4URG - chain A; structure by X-ray diffraction, 1.90 A resolution.

== Chain A ==
Molecule: Diguanylate cyclase
From: Thermotoga maritima
Notes: fragment: ggdef doamin
UniProtKB: Q9X2A8 (Q9X2A8_THEMA); residue numbers follow UniProt; this construct covers 90-248
Sequence (167 residues; row label = number of the first residue in the row):
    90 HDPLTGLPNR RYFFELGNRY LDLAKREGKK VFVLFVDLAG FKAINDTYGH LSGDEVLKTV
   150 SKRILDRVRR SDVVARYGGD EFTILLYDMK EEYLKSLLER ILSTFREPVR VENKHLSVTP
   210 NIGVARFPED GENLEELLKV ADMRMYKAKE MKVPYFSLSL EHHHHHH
Unresolved in the structure: 240-256
Construct notes: expression tag (249-256)
Small-molecule neighbours:
  - c-di-GMP (C2E; 9,9'-[(2R,3R,3aS,5S,7aR,9R,10R,10aS,12S,14aR)-3,5,10,12-tetrahydroxy-5,12-dioxidooctahydro-2H,7H-difuro[3,2-d:3',2'-j][1,3,7,9,2,8]tetraoxadiphosphacyclododecine-2,9-diyl]bis(2-amino-1,9-dihydro-6H-purin-6-one)), molecule 1: Asp155, Arg156, Val157, Arg158, Arg159, Arg189
  - c-di-GMP (C2E), molecule 2: Arg156, Val157, Arg158, Asp161, Leu175, Tyr176, Asp177, Met178, Tyr182, Ser185, Leu186, Arg189
Reported in the primary citation:
  - catalytic residues: Asp169 (proposed by the authors, not directly observed)
  - catalytic residues: Asp126 (by similarity / conservation)
  - mutagenesis - D177A (Tm change 12.3 degC), E196A (Tm change 4.2 degC), R233A (Tm change 8.6 degC): decreased stability

== Summary ==
Chain A binds c-di-GMP. From the paper: catalytic residues Asp169 and Asp126; D177A, E196A and R233A reduce
stability.
Chain A is Diguanylate cyclase (Thermotoga maritima); the structure, Crystal Structure of GGDEF domain from
T.maritima (active-like dimer), was determined by X-ray diffraction (same publication as 4URQ).
